Entry 9Q97 (electron microscopy, 4.60 A resolution (low resolution: residue-level contacts below are approximate; hydrogen-bond / salt-bridge calls are withheld)); this record covers chains M and 2 of the 14 polymer chains in the assembly.

# Chain M
Molecule: RNA polymerase sigma-54 factor
From: Klebsiella pneumoniae
UniProtKB: A0A0N9UTC1 (A0A0N9UTC1_KLEPN); numbering as in UniProt (aligned over 1-477)
Amino-acid sequence (477 residues; row label = number of the first residue in the row):
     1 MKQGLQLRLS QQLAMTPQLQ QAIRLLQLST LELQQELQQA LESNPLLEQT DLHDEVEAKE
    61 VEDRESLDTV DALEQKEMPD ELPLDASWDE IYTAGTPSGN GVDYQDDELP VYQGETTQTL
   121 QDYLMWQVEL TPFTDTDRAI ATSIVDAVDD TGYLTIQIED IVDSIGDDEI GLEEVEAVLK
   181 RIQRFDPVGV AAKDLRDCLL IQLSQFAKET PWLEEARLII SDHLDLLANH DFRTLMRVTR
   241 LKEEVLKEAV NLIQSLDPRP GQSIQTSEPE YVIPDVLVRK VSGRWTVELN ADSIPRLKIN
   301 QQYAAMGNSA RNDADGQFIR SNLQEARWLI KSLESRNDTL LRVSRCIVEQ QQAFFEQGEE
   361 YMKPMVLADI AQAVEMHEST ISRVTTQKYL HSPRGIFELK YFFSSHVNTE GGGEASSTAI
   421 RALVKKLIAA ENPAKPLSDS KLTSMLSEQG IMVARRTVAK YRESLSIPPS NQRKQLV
Disordered / not traced: 11-12, 49-108

# Chain 2
Molecule: Psp operon transcriptional activator
From: Escherichia coli K-12
UniProtKB: P37344 (PSPF_ECOLI); numbering as in UniProt (aligned over 1-259)
Amino-acid sequence (259 residues; row label = number of the first residue in the row):
     1 MAEYKDNLLG EANSFLEVLE QVSHLAPLDK PVLIIGERGT GKELIASRLH YLSSRWQGPF
    61 ISLNCAALNE NLLDSELFGH EAGAFTGAQK RHPGRFERAD GGTLFLDELA TAPMMVQEKL
   121 LRVIEYGELE RVGGSQPLQV NVRLVCATNA DLPAMVNEGT FRADLLDRLA FDVVQLPPLR
   181 ERESDIMLMA EYFAIQMCRE IKLPLFPGFT ERARETLLNY RWPGNIRELK NVVERSVYRH
   241 GTSDYPLDDI IIDPFKRRP
Disordered / not traced: 1-4
Ligand contacts:
  - ADP (adenosine-5'-diphosphate): Leu-8, Leu-9, Gly-10, Glu-37, Arg-38, Gly-39, Thr-40, Gly-41, Lys-42, Glu-43, Thr-148, Ile-226, Lys-230
  - aluminium fluoride (AF3): Gly-36, Glu-37, Arg-38, Gly-39, Ala-147, Thr-148, Asn-149
Curated features (UniProtKB/Swiss-Prot):
  - binding site (ATP): Gly-36 to Glu-43, Ala-99 to Glu-108
From the paper describing this entry:
  - catalytic residues: Asn-64, Asp-107, Glu-108, Arg-162, Arg-168 (citing earlier work)

# How chain M and chain 2 interact
Residue-residue contacts (6; chain M residue first):
  Gln-6(M) / Thr-86(2)
  Gln-6(M) / Gly-87(2)
  Leu-7(M) / Thr-86(2)
  Arg-8(M) / Thr-86(2)
  Leu-9(M) / Ala-84(2)
  Leu-9(M) / Phe-85(2)

# Overview
The chain M/chain 2 interface involves 4 residues from each chain. Ligands of chain 2: ADP and aluminium
fluoride. From UniProt: 18 ATP-binding residues on chain 2. The paper reports catalytic residues Asn-64(2),
Asp-107(2) and Glu-108(2) among others.
Here chain M is RNA polymerase sigma-54 factor (Klebsiella pneumoniae) and chain 2 is Psp operon
transcriptional activator (Escherichia coli K-12). Entry 9Q97 (CryoEM structure of bacterial transcription
intermediate complex mediated by activator PspF containing nifH promoter DNA containing ...) was determined by
electron microscopy together with 9Q91, 9Q92, 9Q93, 9Q94, 9Q95, 9Q96 and 9Q98 from the same study.
